4MIH - chains A and C of the 4 polymer chains in the assembly; structure by X-ray diffraction, 2.40 A resolution.

== Chain A (and C) ==
Molecule: Pyranose 2-oxidase
Source organism: Phanerochaete chrysosporium
Notes: EC 1.1.3.10; chain C of this document is another copy of the same molecule, construct and numbering; everything in this record applies to it too
Reference sequence: Q6QWR1 (P2OX_PHACH); numbering as in UniProt (aligned over 1-620)
Chain sequence (621 residues; row label = number of the first residue in the row; numbering starts at 0):
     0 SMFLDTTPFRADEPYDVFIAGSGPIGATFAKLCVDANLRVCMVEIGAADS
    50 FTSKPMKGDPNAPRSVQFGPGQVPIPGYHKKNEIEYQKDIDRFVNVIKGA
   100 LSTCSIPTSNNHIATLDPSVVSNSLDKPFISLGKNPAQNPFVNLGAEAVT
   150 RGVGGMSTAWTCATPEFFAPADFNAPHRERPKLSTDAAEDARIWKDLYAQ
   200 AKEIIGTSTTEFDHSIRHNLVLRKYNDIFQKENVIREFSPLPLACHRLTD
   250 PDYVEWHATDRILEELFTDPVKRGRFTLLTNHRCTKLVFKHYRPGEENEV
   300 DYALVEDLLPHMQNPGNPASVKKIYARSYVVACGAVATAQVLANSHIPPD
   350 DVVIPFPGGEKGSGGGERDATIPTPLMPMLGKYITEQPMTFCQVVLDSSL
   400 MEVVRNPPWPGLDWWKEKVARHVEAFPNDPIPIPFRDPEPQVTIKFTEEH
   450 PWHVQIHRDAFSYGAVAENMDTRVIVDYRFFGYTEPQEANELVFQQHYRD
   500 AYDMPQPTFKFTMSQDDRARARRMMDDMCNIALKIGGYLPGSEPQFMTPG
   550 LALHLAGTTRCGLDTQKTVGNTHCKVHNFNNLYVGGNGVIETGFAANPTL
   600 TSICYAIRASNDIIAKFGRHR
Not modelled in the structure: 0, 57-69, 310-318, 349-367, 618-620 (chain C: 0, 57-69, 310-318, 349-365, 618-620)
Sequence notes: expression tag (0); engineered mutation Ala158 (His in Q6QWR1)
Small-molecule neighbours:
  - FAD (flavin-adenine dinucleotide): Gly20, Ser21, Gly22, Pro23, Ile24, Gly25, Val42, Glu43, Ile44, Gly45, Ile96, Leu100, Thr149, Arg150, Gly151, Gly153, Gly154, Met155, Ser156, Ala158, Trp159, Thr160, Cys161, Ala162, His281, Arg282, Cys283, Ala331, Cys332, Gly333, Ala336, Val340, Phe460, Leu552, His553, Gly585, Asn586, Asn596, Pro597, Thr598
  - 3-deoxy-3-fluoro-beta-D-glucopyranose (G3F): Thr160, Ala162, Gln454, His456, Asp458, Phe460, Tyr462, Arg478, Phe480, Leu550, Ala551, Leu552, His553, Asn596

== Interface between chain A and chain C ==
Residue-residue contacts (24; chain A residue first):
  Asp396(A) with Arg521(C), salt bridge
  Arg521(A) with Asp396(C), salt bridge; Leu532(C), hydrogen bond (side chain-backbone); Gly535(C), hydrogen bond (side chain-backbone); Gly536(C)
  Met524(A) with Leu532(C), hydrophobic; Tyr537(C), hydrophobic
  Asp525(A) with Asn529(C); Leu532(C)
  Cys528(A) with Tyr537(C)
  Asn529(A) with Asp525(C)
  Leu532(A) with Arg521(C), hydrogen bond (backbone-side chain); Met524(C), hydrophobic; Asp525(C)
  Gly535(A) with Arg521(C), hydrogen bond (backbone-side chain)
  Gly536(A) with Arg521(C)
  Tyr537(A) with Met524(C), hydrophobic; Cys528(C); Pro543(C)
  Glu542(A) with Glu542(C); Pro543(C); Gln544(C)
  Pro543(A) with Tyr537(C); Glu542(C)
Other interface residues (no listed pair), chain A (14 interface residues in all): Ile534, Gln544
Other interface residues (no listed pair), chain C (14 interface residues in all): Ile534

== Overview ==
The chain A/chain C interface involves 14 residues from each chain, with 4 hydrogen bonds and 2 salt bridges.
Polar pairs include Asp396(A)-Arg521(C), Arg521(A)-Leu532(C) and Arg521(A)-Gly535(C). Ligands of chain A:
flavin-adenine dinucleotide and 3-deoxy-3-fluoro-beta-D-glucopyranose.
Both chains are Pyranose 2-oxidase (Phanerochaete chrysosporium). Entry 4MIH (Pyranose 2-oxidase from
Phanerochaete chrysosporium, recombinant H158A mutant) was determined by X-ray diffraction (same publication
as 4MIF and 4MIG).
